Entry 7Q6N (X-ray diffraction, 2.33 A resolution); this record covers chains A and C of the 4 polymer chains in the assembly.

== Chain A (and C) ==
Name: NAD(P)H dehydrogenase (quinone)
Source organism: Salmonella enterica subsp. enterica serovar Typhimurium
Notes: EC 1.6.5.2; chain C of this document is another copy of the same molecule, construct and numbering; everything in this record applies to it too
UniProt: Q8ZQ40 (NQOR_SALTY); residues 1-198 here = UniProt positions 1-198
Sequence (231 residues; row label = number of the first residue in the row; numbers below 1 keep their minus sign (Met-32 is residue -32)):
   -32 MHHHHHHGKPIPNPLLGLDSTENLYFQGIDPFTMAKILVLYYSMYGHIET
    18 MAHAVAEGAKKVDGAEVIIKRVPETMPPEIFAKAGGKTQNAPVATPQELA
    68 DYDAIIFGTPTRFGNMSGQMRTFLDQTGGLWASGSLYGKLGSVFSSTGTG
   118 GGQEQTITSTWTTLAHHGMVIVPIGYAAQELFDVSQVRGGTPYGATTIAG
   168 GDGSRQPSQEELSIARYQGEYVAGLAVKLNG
Not modelled in the structure: -32 to 0, 198 (chain C: -32 to -1, 198)
Differences from the reference sequence: initiating methionine (-32); expression tag (-31 to 0)
Small-molecule neighbours:
  - 2-azanyl-4,6-bis(bromanyl)phenol (8YX): Phe80, Gly115, Thr116, Gly168
  - FMN (flavin mononucleotide): Tyr9, Ser10, Met11, Tyr12, Gly13, His14, Ile15, Glu16, Pro77, Thr78, Arg79, Phe80, Gly81, Ser113, Thr114, Gly115, Thr116, Gly117, Gly118, Ala166
Curated features (UniProtKB/Swiss-Prot):
  - binding site (FMN): Ser10 to Ile15, Thr78 to Phe80, Ser113 to Gly118, His133
  - binding site (NAD(+)): Tyr12
  - binding site (substrate): Trp98
From the paper describing this entry:
  - binding site for flavin mononucleotide: Ser10, Thr78, Phe80, Ser113, Gly115, Thr116, Gly118
  - binding site for 2-azanyl-4,6-bis(bromanyl)phenol: Trp98

== Chain A / chain C interface ==
Pairs across the interface - 30 pairs, chain A then chain C:
  Thr116(A) with Tyr143(C); Leu148(C); Val151(C)
  Gly117(A) with Glu121(C)
  Gly118(A) with Glu121(C); Tyr143(C)
  Gly119(A) with Glu121(C), hydrogen bond (backbone-side chain); Tyr160(C)
  Gln120(A) with Glu121(C), hydrogen bond (backbone-side chain)
  Glu121(A) with Gly117(C); Gly118(C); Gly119(C), hydrogen bond (side chain-backbone); Gln120(C), hydrogen bond (side chain-backbone); Glu121(C), hydrogen bond (backbone-side chain); Gln122(C), hydrogen bond (side chain-backbone)
  Gln122(A) with Glu121(C), hydrogen bond (backbone-side chain); Gln122(C); Thr125(C), hydrogen bond; Tyr160(C)
  Thr125(A) with Gln122(C), hydrogen bond
  Leu148(A) with Thr116(C)
  Phe149(A) with Thr116(C)
  Val151(A) with Thr116(C); Val154(C)
  Gln153(A) with Val154(C)
  Val154(A) with Val151(C); Gln153(C); Val154(C)
  Tyr160(A) with Gly119(C); Gln122(C)
Also at the interface, not in a pair above, chain A (21 interface residues in all): Gly81, Gly115, Tyr143, Ser152, Pro159, Ile165, Gly167
Also at the interface, not in a pair above, chain C (21 interface residues in all): Gly81, Gly115, Phe149, Ser152, Pro159, Ile165, Gly167

== In short ==
The chain A/chain C interface involves 21 residues from each chain, with 9 hydrogen bonds. Polar contacts
include Gly119(A)-Glu121(C), Gln120(A)-Glu121(C) and Glu121(A)-Glu121(C). Chain A binds flavin mononucleotide
and 2-azanyl-4,6-bis(bromanyl)phenol. The paper reports a binding site for flavin mononucleotide at Ser10(A),
Thr78(A) and Phe80(A) among others; a binding site for 2-azanyl-4,6-bis(bromanyl)phenol at Trp98(A).
Chain A and chain C are both NAD(P)H dehydrogenase (quinone) (Salmonella enterica subsp. enterica serovar
Typhimurium); the structure, Structure of WrbA from Salmonella Typhimurium bound to ME0052, was determined by
X-ray diffraction together with 7Q6M and 7Q6O from the same study.
